Entry 8VUN (electron microscopy, 4.01 A resolution (low resolution: residue-level contacts below are approximate; hydrogen-bond / salt-bridge calls are withheld)); this record covers chains A and K of the 8 polymer chains in the assembly.

[Chain A]
Protein: Glutamate receptor ionotropic, NMDA 1
From: Homo sapiens
Reference sequence: Q05586 (NMDZ1_HUMAN); the construct lacks a stretch of the UniProt sequence, so the offset changes along the chain: 25-582 = UniProt 25-582; 583-779 = UniProt 602-798; 780-813 = UniProt 808-841
Sequence (817 residues; row label = number of the first residue in the row; a row labelled like 582A-582S holds insertion residues (582A, then the next letters in order)):
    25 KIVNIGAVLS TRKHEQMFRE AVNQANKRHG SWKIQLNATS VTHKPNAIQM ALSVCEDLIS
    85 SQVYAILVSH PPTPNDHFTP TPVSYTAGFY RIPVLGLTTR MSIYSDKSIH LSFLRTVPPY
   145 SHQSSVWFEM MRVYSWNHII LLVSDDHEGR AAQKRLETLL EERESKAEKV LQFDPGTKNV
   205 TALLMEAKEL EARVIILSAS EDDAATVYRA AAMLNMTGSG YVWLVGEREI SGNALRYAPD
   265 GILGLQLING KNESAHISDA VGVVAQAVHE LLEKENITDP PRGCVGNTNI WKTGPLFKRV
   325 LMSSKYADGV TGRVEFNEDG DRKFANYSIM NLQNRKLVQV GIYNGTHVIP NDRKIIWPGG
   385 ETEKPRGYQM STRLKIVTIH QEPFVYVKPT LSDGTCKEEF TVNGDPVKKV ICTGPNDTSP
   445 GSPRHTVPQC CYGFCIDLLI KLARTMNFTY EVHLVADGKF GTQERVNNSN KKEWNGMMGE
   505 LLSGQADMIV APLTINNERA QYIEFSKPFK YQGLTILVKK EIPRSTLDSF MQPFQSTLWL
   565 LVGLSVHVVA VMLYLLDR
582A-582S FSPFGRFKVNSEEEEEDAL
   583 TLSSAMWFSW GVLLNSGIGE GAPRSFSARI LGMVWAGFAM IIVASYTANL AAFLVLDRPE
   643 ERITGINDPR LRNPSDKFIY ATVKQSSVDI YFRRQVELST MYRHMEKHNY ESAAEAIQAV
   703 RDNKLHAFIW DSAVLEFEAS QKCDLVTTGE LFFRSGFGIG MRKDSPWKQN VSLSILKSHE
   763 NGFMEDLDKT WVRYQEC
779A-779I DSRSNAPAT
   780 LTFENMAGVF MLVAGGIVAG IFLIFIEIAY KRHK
Disordered / not traced: 582A-582S, 779A-779I
Disulfides: Cys79-Cys308, Cys420-Cys454, Cys436-Cys455, Cys725-Cys779
UniProt features mapped onto this chain:
  - region: Leu584 to Pro605 (Pore-forming)
  - binding site (glycine): Pro516, Thr518, Arg523, Ser669, Asp713
  - glycosylation (N-linked (GlcNAc...) asparagine): Asn61, Asn203, Asn239, Asn276, Asn300, Asn350, Asn368, Asn440, Asn471, Asn491, Asn655, Asn752

[Chain K]
Protein: 008-218 Heavy
From: Homo sapiens
Sequence (220 residues; row label = number of the first residue in the row):
     1 EVQLVESGGG LVQPGRSLRL SCAASGFTFD DYAMHWVRQV PGKGLEWVSG ISWSSGSIGY
    61 ADSVKGRFTI SRDNAKNSLY LQMNSLRAED TALYYCAKDR ASSWYAYGMD VWGQGTLVTV
   121 SSASTKGPSV FPLAPSSKST SGGTAALGCL VKDYFPEPVT VSWNSGALTS GVHTFPAVLQ
   181 SSGLYSLSSV VTVPSSSLGT QTYICNVNHK PSNTKVDKKV
Disulfides: Cys22-Cys96, Cys149-Cys205

[How chain A and chain K interact]
Pairs across the interface - 8 pairs, chain A then chain K:
  Arg52(A) - Tyr105(K)
  Arg52(A) - Ala106(K)
  His53(A) - Ser103(K)
  His53(A) - Tyr105(K)
  His53(A) - Ala106(K)
  His293(A) - Tyr105(K)
  Tyr330(A) - Ser102(K)
  Arg337(A) - Asp31(K)
Other interface residues (no listed pair), chain A (7 interface residues in all): Gln290, Ser328
Other interface residues (no listed pair), chain K (6 interface residues in all): Trp53

[In short]
7 residues of chain A and 6 residues of chain K are in contact. From UniProt: 5 glycine-binding residues on
chain A.
Here chain A is Glutamate receptor ionotropic, NMDA 1 and chain K is 008-218 Heavy, both from Homo sapiens.
Entry 8VUN (Human GluN1-2A With Fab 008-218) was determined by electron microscopy, deposited together with
8VUH, 8VUJ, 8VUL, 8VUQ, 8VUR, 8VUT, 8VUY and 8VVH.
